PDB entry 3M9D | X-ray diffraction, 4.50 A resolution (low resolution: residue-level contacts below are approximate; hydrogen-bond / salt-bridge calls are withheld) | chains D and I of the 9 polymer chains in the assembly

# Chain D
Name: Proteasome-associated ATPase
From: Mycobacterium tuberculosis
Notes: fragment: Coil Coil inter domain (UNP residues: 1-234)
Reference sequence: P63345 (MPA_MYCTU); residue numbers follow UniProt; this construct covers 1-234
Amino-acid sequence (251 residues; row label = number of the first residue in the row):
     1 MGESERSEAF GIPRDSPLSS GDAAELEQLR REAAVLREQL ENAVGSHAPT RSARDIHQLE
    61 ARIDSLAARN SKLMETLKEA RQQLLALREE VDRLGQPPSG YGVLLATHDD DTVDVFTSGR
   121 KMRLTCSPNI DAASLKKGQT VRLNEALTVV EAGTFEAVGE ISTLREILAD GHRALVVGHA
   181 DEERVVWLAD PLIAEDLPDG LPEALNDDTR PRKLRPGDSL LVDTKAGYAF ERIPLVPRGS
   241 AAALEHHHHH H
Unresolved in the structure: 1-51, 238-251
Construct notes: expression tag (235-251)

# Chain I
Name: Prokaryotic ubiquitin-like protein pup
From: Mycobacterium tuberculosis
Reference sequence: O33246 (PUP_MYCTU); residues 1-64 here = UniProt positions 1-64
Amino-acid sequence (68 residues; numbered -3 to 64; the number before each row is that of its first residue; numbers below 1 keep their minus sign (Gly-3 is residue -3)):
    -3 GSHMMAQEQT KRGGGGGDDD DIAGSTAAGQ ERREKLTEET DDLLDEIDDV LEENAEDFVR
    57 AYVQKGGE
Unresolved in the structure: -3 to 20, 52-64
Construct notes: expression tag (-3 to 0); engineered mutation Glu64 (Gln in O33246)

# How chain D and chain I interact
Contacting residue pairs - 9 pairs, chain D then chain I:
  Arg69(D) - Asn50(I)
  Lys72(D) - Val46(I)
  Lys72(D) - Glu49(I)
  Leu73(D) - Asn50(I)
  Glu79(D) - Leu39(I)
  Gln83(D) - Leu39(I)
  Glu90(D) - Arg28(I)
  Glu90(D) - Leu32(I)
  Ala146(D) - Ser21(I)
Also at the interface, not in a pair above, chain D (9 interface residues in all): Thr76, Glu145
Also at the interface, not in a pair above, chain I (9 interface residues in all): Glu35, Glu42
Interface features reported in the paper:
  - interface residues, chain I: Glu42(I), Glu49(I)

# Overview
Chain D and chain I each contribute 9 residues to their interface. The paper reports interface residues
Glu42(I) and Glu49(I).
Here chain D is Proteasome-associated ATPase and chain I is Prokaryotic ubiquitin-like protein pup, both from
Mycobacterium tuberculosis. Entry 3M9D (Crystal structure of the prokaryotic ubiquintin-like protein Pup
complexed with the hexameric proteasomal ATPase Mpa which ...) was determined by X-ray diffraction, deposited
together with 3M91, 3M9B and 3M9H.
